PDB entry 7XXF | electron microscopy, 2.24 A resolution | chains C and M of the 47 polymer chains in the assembly

[Chain C]
Molecule: Photosynthetic reaction center cytochrome c subunit
Source organism: Rhodopila globiformis
UniProt: A0A2S6NEK5 (A0A2S6NEK5_RHOGL); residues 1-344 here = UniProt positions 1-344
Chain sequence (344 residues; row label = number of the first residue in the row):
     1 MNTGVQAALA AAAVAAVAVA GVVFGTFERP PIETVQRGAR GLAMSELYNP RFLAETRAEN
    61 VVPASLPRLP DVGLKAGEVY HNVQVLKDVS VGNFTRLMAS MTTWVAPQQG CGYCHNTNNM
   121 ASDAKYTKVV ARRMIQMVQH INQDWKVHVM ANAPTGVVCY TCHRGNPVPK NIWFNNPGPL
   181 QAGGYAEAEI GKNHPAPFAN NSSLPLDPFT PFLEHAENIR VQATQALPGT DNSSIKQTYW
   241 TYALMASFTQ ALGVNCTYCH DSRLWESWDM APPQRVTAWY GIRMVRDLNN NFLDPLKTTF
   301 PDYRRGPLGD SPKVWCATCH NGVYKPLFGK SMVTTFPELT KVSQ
Disordered / not traced: 344
Covalently attached groups: heme c (HEC) linked to Cys-111, Cys-159, Cys-256, Cys-316
Ion coordination: heme c Fe (4 sites), coordinated by Met-98, His-115, Met-134, His-148, His-163, Met-245, His-260, His-320
Small-molecule neighbours:
  - heme c (HEC), molecule 1: Tyr-80, His-81, Asn-82, Val-83, Gln-84, Val-85, Leu-86, Phe-94, Met-98, Ala-99, Met-101, Thr-102, Val-105, Gly-110, Cys-114, His-115, Met-120, Ala-121, Lys-128, Ala-131, Arg-132
  - heme c (HEC), molecule 2: Met-101, Val-105, Tyr-113, Cys-114, Tyr-126, Thr-127, Val-130, Ala-131, Met-134, Ile-135, Met-137, Val-138, Ile-141, Val-158, Cys-162, His-163, Pro-167, Val-168, Pro-169, Ile-172, Leu-288, Leu-293, Phe-300, Arg-304, Pro-312, Val-314, Thr-318, Cys-319
  - heme c (HEC), molecule 3: Ile-141, His-148, Val-149, Met-150, Ala-151, Asn-152, Ala-153, Thr-155, Gly-156, Val-157, Leu-213, Phe-248, Leu-252, Tyr-258, Gln-274, Thr-277, Ala-278, Gly-281, Ile-282, Met-284, Val-285, Leu-288, Val-314, Trp-315, Cys-319, His-320, Tyr-324, Lys-325, Pro-326
  - heme c (HEC), molecule 4: Ile-219, Arg-220, Val-221, Gln-222, Thr-241, Tyr-242, Met-245, Ala-246, Phe-248, Thr-249, Leu-252, Val-254, Asn-255, Cys-259, His-260, Trp-265, Glu-266, Trp-268, Arg-275, Ala-278, Trp-279, Arg-283
  - ubiquinone-10 (U10): Val-19, Val-22, Val-23, Phe-27

[Chain M]
Molecule: Reaction center protein M chain
Source organism: Rhodopila globiformis
UniProt: A0A2S6NEP5 (A0A2S6NEP5_RHOGL); residues 1-326 here = UniProt positions 1-326
Chain sequence (326 residues; numbered 1 to 326; the number before each row is that of its first residue):
     1 MPEFQNVFTR VQVKGPVHMG VPLPRGSWAR TGKPFHLYLL GLIGDAQIGP IYLGFSGVAS
    61 IIFGFIAIEI IGFNMLASVD WSVPEFFRQF FWLALEPPAP KYGLGLAPLA EGGWWGMAGF
   121 FLTASILLWW VRMYRRARAL GLGTHTAWAF ASAIFLYLSL GFIRPILMGC WCEAPPFGIF
   181 PHLDWTAAFS LRYGNLFYNP FHMLSIAFLY GSAVLFAMHG GTVLATTRFG GEREVEQITD
   241 RGTAGERAML FWRWTMGFNA TFESIHRWGW WFAVLVTLTG GIGILLTGTV VDNWFLWGVK
   301 HGIAAPWPNV FPHVVDPALL ATGVGK
Disordered / not traced: 1, 322-326
Disulfides: Cys-170/Cys-172
Ion coordination: Fe ion: His-219, Glu-234, His-266 (shared with 2 residues of chain L)
Small-molecule neighbours:
  - bacteriochlorophyll a (BCL), molecule 1: Ile-68, Leu-122, Ile-126, Phe-150, Ala-153, Ile-154, Leu-156, Tyr-157, Leu-160, Phe-177, Trp-185, Thr-186, Ala-187, Phe-189, Ser-190, Leu-196, Phe-197, His-202, Ser-205, Ile-206, Leu-209, Tyr-210, Val-276, Gly-280, Gly-281, Gly-283, Ile-284
  - bacteriochlorophyll a (BCL), molecule 2: Phe-90, Tyr-157, Leu-160, Pro-175, Ile-179, His-182, Leu-183, Trp-185, Thr-186
  - bacteriochlorophyll a (BCL), molecule 3: Thr-186, Phe-197, Leu-209, Tyr-210
  - bacteriochlorophyll a (BCL), molecule 4: Phe-197, His-202, Met-203, Ile-206, Ala-207, Tyr-210, Gly-211, Val-214, Phe-272
  - bacteriopheophytin a (BPH), molecule 1: Ser-60, Ile-61, Ile-62, Gly-64, Phe-65, Ile-68, Leu-122, Ser-125, Ile-126, Trp-129, Met-133, Thr-146, Ala-149, Phe-150, Ala-153, Ala-273, Val-274, Thr-277
  - bacteriopheophytin a (BPH), molecule 2: Tyr-210, Ala-213, Val-214, Ala-217, Met-218, Trp-252, Thr-255, Met-256
  - R.g.Keto-II (I7D; (6E,8E,10E,12E,14E,16E,18E,20E,22E,24E,26E,28E)-2,31-dimethoxy-2,6,10,14,19,23,27,31-octamethyl-dotriaconta-6,8,10,12,14,16,18,20,22,24,26,28-dodecaen-5-one): Ile-68, Glu-69, Ile-71, Gly-72, Met-75, Phe-86, Phe-90, Leu-106, Trp-115, Gly-116, Gly-119, Phe-120, Thr-123, Tyr-157, Leu-160, Gly-161, Phe-162, Trp-171, Pro-175, Pro-176, Phe-177, Gly-178, Ile-179, His-182
  - menaquinone-9 (MQ9): Val-214, Leu-215, Met-218, His-219, Thr-222, Gly-245, Ala-248, Met-249, Trp-252, Met-256, Phe-258, Asn-259, Ala-260, Thr-261, Phe-262, Ile-265, Trp-268, Phe-272

[How chain C and chain M interact]
Pairs across the interface (118):
  Asn-2(C) / Tyr-38(M)
  Gly-4(C) / Leu-39(M)
  Val-5(C) / Tyr-38(M)  hydrophobic
  Val-5(C) / Leu-42(M)  hydrophobic
  Ala-8(C) / Leu-39(M)  hydrophobic
  Arg-37(C) / Val-310(M)
  Arg-37(C) / Phe-311(M)
  Gly-38(C) / Val-310(M)
  Ala-39(C) / Pro-308(M)
  Arg-40(C) / Trp-307(M)
  Gly-41(C) / Trp-307(M)
  Leu-42(C) / Trp-307(M)
  Leu-180(C) / Asp-80(M)
  Gln-181(C) / Ala-77(M)
  Gln-181(C) / Ser-78(M)
  Gln-181(C) / Asp-80(M)
  Ala-182(C) / Ala-77(M)  hydrogen bond (backbone-backbone)
  Ala-182(C) / Asp-80(M)
  Ala-182(C) / Trp-81(M)
  Tyr-185(C) / Leu-109(M)  hydrophobic
  Tyr-185(C) / Ala-110(M)
  Tyr-185(C) / Trp-114(M)  hydrogen bond (backbone-side chain)
  Ala-186(C) / Asn-74(M)
  Ala-186(C) / Ala-77(M)  hydrophobic
  Ala-186(C) / Ala-110(M)
  Glu-187(C) / Asn-74(M)  hydrogen bond (backbone-side chain)
  Glu-187(C) / Ser-78(M)
  Glu-187(C) / Ala-94(M)
  Glu-187(C) / Leu-95(M)
  Glu-187(C) / Glu-96(M)  hydrogen bond (side chain-backbone)
  Glu-187(C) / Ala-110(M)
  Ala-188(C) / Ala-110(M)  hydrogen bond (backbone-backbone)
  Ile-190(C) / Glu-96(M)
  Lys-192(C) / Glu-96(M)  salt bridge
  Asn-193(C) / Trp-92(M)
  Asn-193(C) / Leu-93(M)
  Asn-193(C) / Ala-94(M)
  Asn-193(C) / Glu-96(M)  hydrogen bond
  Asn-193(C) / Pro-181(M)
  His-194(C) / Ser-78(M)
  His-194(C) / Gln-89(M)  hydrogen bond
  His-194(C) / Leu-93(M)
  Pro-195(C) / Gln-89(M)
  Pro-195(C) / Trp-92(M)
  Asn-201(C) / Trp-92(M)  hydrogen bond (backbone-side chain)
  Ser-202(C) / Trp-92(M)
  Ser-203(C) / Trp-92(M)
  Ser-203(C) / Phe-180(M)
  Ser-203(C) / Pro-181(M)
  Ser-203(C) / Asp-184(M)  hydrogen bond
  Leu-204(C) / Asp-184(M)
  Arg-220(C) / Asp-316(M)  salt bridge
  Arg-220(C) / Ala-318(M)
  Val-221(C) / Arg-192(M)  hydrogen bond (backbone-side chain)
  Gln-222(C) / Leu-191(M)  hydrogen bond (side chain-backbone)
  Gln-222(C) / Arg-192(M)
  Gln-222(C) / Gly-194(M)
  Ala-223(C) / Asp-292(M)
  Ala-223(C) / Asn-293(M)  hydrogen bond (backbone-side chain)
  Ala-223(C) / Leu-296(M)
  Thr-224(C) / Leu-296(M)
  Gln-225(C) / Asn-293(M)
  Gln-225(C) / Leu-296(M)
  Ala-226(C) / Val-291(M)
  Ala-226(C) / Asp-292(M)  hydrogen bond (backbone-backbone)
  Ala-226(C) / Asn-293(M)  hydrogen bond (backbone-backbone)
  Ala-226(C) / Leu-296(M)
  Ala-226(C) / Trp-297(M)
  Leu-227(C) / Val-290(M)
  Leu-227(C) / Asp-292(M)
  Pro-228(C) / Gly-288(M)
  Pro-228(C) / Thr-289(M)
  Pro-228(C) / Val-290(M)
  Pro-228(C) / Val-291(M)
  Pro-228(C) / Asp-292(M)
  Asp-231(C) / Arg-192(M)  salt bridge
  Asp-231(C) / Asp-292(M)
  Ser-233(C) / Arg-192(M)  hydrogen bond (backbone-side chain)
  Ser-234(C) / Glu-173(M)
  Ile-235(C) / Glu-173(M)  hydrogen bond (backbone-side chain)
  Ile-235(C) / Trp-185(M)
  Ile-235(C) / Ala-188(M)  hydrophobic
  Ile-235(C) / Phe-189(M)  hydrophobic
  Lys-236(C) / Glu-96(M)  salt bridge
  Lys-236(C) / Pro-97(M)  hydrogen bond (side chain-backbone)
  Lys-236(C) / Pro-98(M)  hydrogen bond (side chain-backbone)
  Lys-236(C) / Pro-100(M)
  Lys-236(C) / Cys-172(M)
  Thr-238(C) / Ala-188(M)
  Thr-238(C) / Leu-191(M)
  Thr-238(C) / Arg-192(M)
  Tyr-239(C) / Asp-184(M)
  Tyr-239(C) / Trp-185(M)
  Tyr-239(C) / Ala-188(M)  hydrophobic
  Tyr-242(C) / Ala-187(M)  hydrophobic
  Tyr-242(C) / Leu-191(M)  hydrophobic
  Arg-263(C) / Asn-195(M)
  Arg-263(C) / Phe-295(M)
  Arg-263(C) / Trp-307(M)
  Leu-264(C) / Asn-293(M)
  Leu-264(C) / Phe-295(M)  hydrophobic
  Leu-264(C) / Leu-296(M)  hydrophobic
  Trp-265(C) / Leu-191(M)
  Glu-266(C) / Asn-293(M)
  Glu-266(C) / Leu-296(M)
  Trp-268(C) / Val-314(M)
  Trp-268(C) / Asp-316(M)  hydrogen bond
  Trp-268(C) / Pro-317(M)
  Asp-269(C) / Asn-309(M)  hydrogen bond (backbone-side chain)
  Asp-269(C) / His-313(M)
  Pro-272(C) / Phe-311(M)  hydrophobic
  Pro-273(C) / Phe-311(M)
  Pro-273(C) / Val-314(M)  hydrophobic
  Val-276(C) / Val-314(M)  hydrophobic
  Trp-279(C) / Pro-317(M)  hydrophobic
  Trp-279(C) / Ala-318(M)  hydrophobic
  Tyr-280(C) / Pro-317(M)
  Tyr-280(C) / Leu-320(M)
Other interface residues (no listed pair), chain C (59 interface residues in all): Gly-184, Gly-229, Ser-262, Met-270, Ala-271
Other interface residues (no listed pair), chain M (62 interface residues in all): Met-75, Val-79, Arg-88, Pro-176, Tyr-193, Lys-300, Ala-305, Val-315, Ala-321

[Overview]
Chain C and chain M form an interface of 59 and 62 residues respectively; the contacts include 20 hydrogen
bonds and 4 salt bridges. Polar pairs include Lys-192(C)/Glu-96(M), Arg-220(C)/Asp-316(M) and
Asp-231(C)/Arg-192(M). Ligands of chain C: ubiquinone-10.
Chain C is Photosynthetic reaction center cytochrome c subunit and chain M is Reaction center protein M chain,
both from Rhodopila globiformis; the structure, Structure of photosynthetic LH1-RC super-complex of Rhodopila
globiformis, was determined by electron microscopy.
